PDB entry 6M7B | X-ray diffraction, 1.77 A resolution | chains A and D of the 4 polymer chains in the assembly

[Chain A]
Molecule: Mitotic spindle assembly checkpoint protein MAD2B
From: Homo sapiens
Reference sequence: Q9UI95 (MD2L2_HUMAN); numbering as in UniProt (aligned over 1-211)
Sequence (211 residues; numbered 1 to 211; the number before each row is that of its first residue):
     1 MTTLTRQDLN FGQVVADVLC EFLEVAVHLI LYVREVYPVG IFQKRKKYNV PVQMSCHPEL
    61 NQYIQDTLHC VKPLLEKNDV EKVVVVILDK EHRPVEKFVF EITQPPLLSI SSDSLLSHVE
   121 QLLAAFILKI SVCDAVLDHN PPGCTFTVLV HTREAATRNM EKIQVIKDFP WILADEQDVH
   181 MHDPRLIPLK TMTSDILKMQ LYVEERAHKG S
Not modelled in the structure: 1-8, 210-211
Sequence notes: engineered mutation Ala-124 (Arg in Q9UI95)
UniProt features mapped onto this chain:
  - natural variant: Val-85 (V85E: In FANCV)
  - mutagenesis: Tyr-63 (Y63A: Alters interaction with REV3L. Loss of interaction with REV3L; when associated with A-171), Trp-171 (W171A: Alters interaction with REV3L and REV1. Loss of interaction with REV3L; when associated with A-63. No effect on interaction with REV1; when associated with A-124), Leu-186 (L186A: Significantly prevents interaction with REV1; no effect on interaction with REV3L), Gln-200 (Q200A: Significantly prevents interaction with REV1; no effect on interaction with REV3L), Tyr-202 (Y202A: Significantly prevents interaction with REV1; no effect on interaction with REV3L)

[Chain D]
Molecule: Shieldin complex subunit 3
From: Homo sapiens
Reference sequence: Q6ZNX1 (SHLD3_HUMAN); residues 37-73 here = UniProt positions 37-73
Sequence (37 residues; each row starts with the number of its first residue):
    37 RFIPWFPYDG SKLPLRPKRS PPVISEEAAE DVKQYLT
Not modelled in the structure: 37
UniProt features mapped onto this chain:
  - mutagenesis: Pro-53 to Pro-58 (Fails to interact with MAD2L2)

[Interface between chain A and chain D]
Contacting residue pairs (83; chain A residue first):
  Tyr-37(A) / Pro-57(D)
  Tyr-37(A) / Pro-58(D)  hydrogen bond (side chain-backbone)
  Tyr-37(A) / Ile-60(D)  hydrophobic
  Pro-38(A) / Ile-60(D)
  Pro-38(A) / Glu-62(D)
  Pro-38(A) / Ala-65(D)  hydrophobic
  Gly-40(A) / Ala-65(D)
  Gly-40(A) / Lys-69(D)
  Ile-41(A) / Ile-60(D)  hydrophobic
  Ile-41(A) / Ala-65(D)  hydrophobic
  Ile-41(A) / Val-68(D)  hydrophobic
  Gln-43(A) / Thr-73(D)  hydrogen bond (side chain-backbone)
  Cys-56(A) / Val-68(D)  hydrophobic
  Cys-56(A) / Leu-72(D)
  Cys-56(A) / Thr-73(D)
  His-57(A) / Pro-58(D)
  His-57(A) / Ile-60(D)
  His-57(A) / Val-68(D)
  Glu-59(A) / Pro-58(D)
  Leu-60(A) / Pro-58(D)
  Tyr-63(A) / Pro-53(D)
  Tyr-63(A) / Arg-55(D)
  Tyr-63(A) / Ser-56(D)
  Tyr-63(A) / Pro-57(D)
  Thr-67(A) / Pro-53(D)
  Glu-81(A) / Phe-42(D)
  Glu-81(A) / Lys-48(D)  salt bridge
  Lys-82(A) / Phe-42(D)  hydrogen bond (side chain-backbone)
  Glu-101(A) / Pro-40(D)
  Glu-101(A) / Trp-41(D)  hydrogen bond (side chain-backbone)
  Glu-101(A) / Phe-42(D)  hydrogen bond (side chain-backbone)
  Ile-102(A) / Phe-42(D)
  Thr-103(A) / Phe-42(D)
  Thr-145(A) / Pro-57(D)
  Phe-146(A) / Pro-57(D)
  Thr-147(A) / Arg-52(D)
  Thr-147(A) / Pro-53(D)
  Val-148(A) / Leu-51(D)
  Val-148(A) / Arg-52(D)
  Val-148(A) / Pro-53(D)
  Leu-149(A) / Pro-50(D)  hydrophobic
  Leu-149(A) / Leu-51(D)
  Leu-149(A) / Arg-52(D)
  Val-150(A) / Pro-50(D)
  Val-150(A) / Leu-51(D)  hydrogen bond (backbone-backbone)
  His-151(A) / Pro-50(D)
  Thr-152(A) / Lys-48(D)
  Arg-153(A) / Lys-48(D)
  Ala-156(A) / Leu-49(D)
  Ala-156(A) / Leu-51(D)
  Met-160(A) / Leu-51(D)  hydrophobic
  Asp-168(A) / Arg-55(D)  hydrogen bond (backbone-side chain)
  Phe-169(A) / Pro-53(D)  hydrophobic
  Phe-169(A) / Arg-55(D)
  Pro-170(A) / Pro-53(D)
  Pro-170(A) / Lys-54(D)  hydrogen bond (backbone-backbone)
  Trp-171(A) / Leu-51(D)
  Trp-171(A) / Arg-52(D)
  Trp-171(A) / Pro-53(D)
  Ile-172(A) / Leu-51(D)
  Ile-172(A) / Arg-52(D)  hydrogen bond (backbone-backbone)
  Ile-172(A) / Lys-54(D)
  Leu-173(A) / Leu-49(D)
  Leu-173(A) / Pro-50(D)
  Leu-173(A) / Leu-51(D)
  Ala-174(A) / Leu-49(D)
  Ala-174(A) / Pro-50(D)  hydrogen bond (backbone-backbone)
  Glu-176(A) / Tyr-44(D)
  Glu-176(A) / Leu-49(D)
  Asp-178(A) / Arg-52(D)  salt bridge
  Val-179(A) / Tyr-44(D)  hydrophobic
  Val-179(A) / Pro-50(D)
  His-180(A) / Tyr-44(D)  hydrogen bond
  Leu-186(A) / Pro-40(D)
  Pro-188(A) / Phe-38(D)  hydrophobic
  Lys-198(A) / Trp-41(D)
  Met-199(A) / Trp-41(D)
  Gln-200(A) / Phe-38(D)
  Gln-200(A) / Ile-39(D)
  Gln-200(A) / Pro-40(D)
  Gln-200(A) / Trp-41(D)
  Tyr-202(A) / Phe-38(D)  hydrophobic
  Tyr-202(A) / Pro-40(D)
Also at the interface, not in a pair above, chain A (50 interface residues in all): Phe-42, Pro-58, Asn-159, Ile-163, Asp-175, Thr-191
Also at the interface, not in a pair above, chain D (25 interface residues in all): Ser-61

[Overview]
The interface between chain A and chain D involves 50 residues on one side and 25 on the other; the contacts
include 11 hydrogen bonds and 2 salt bridges. Polar pairs include Glu-81(A)/Lys-48(D), Asp-178(A)/Arg-52(D)
and Tyr-37(A)/Pro-58(D).
Here chain A is Mitotic spindle assembly checkpoint protein MAD2B and chain D is Shieldin complex subunit 3,
both from Homo sapiens. Entry 6M7B (Structure of REV7-R124A complexed with SHLD3(37-73)) was determined by
X-ray diffraction.
